7OH6 - chains A and C; structure by electron microscopy, 3.00 A resolution.

== Chain A ==
Name: Probable phospholipid-transporting ATPase DRS2
From: Saccharomyces cerevisiae (strain ATCC 204508 / S288c)
Notes: EC 7.6.2.1
UniProtKB: P39524 (ATC3_YEAST); the construct has insertions or renumbered stretches relative to UniProt, so the offset changes along the chain: 1-1246 = UniProt 1-1246; 1253-1361 = UniProt 1247-1355
Sequence (1465 residues; numbered 1 to 1465; the number before each row is that of its first residue):
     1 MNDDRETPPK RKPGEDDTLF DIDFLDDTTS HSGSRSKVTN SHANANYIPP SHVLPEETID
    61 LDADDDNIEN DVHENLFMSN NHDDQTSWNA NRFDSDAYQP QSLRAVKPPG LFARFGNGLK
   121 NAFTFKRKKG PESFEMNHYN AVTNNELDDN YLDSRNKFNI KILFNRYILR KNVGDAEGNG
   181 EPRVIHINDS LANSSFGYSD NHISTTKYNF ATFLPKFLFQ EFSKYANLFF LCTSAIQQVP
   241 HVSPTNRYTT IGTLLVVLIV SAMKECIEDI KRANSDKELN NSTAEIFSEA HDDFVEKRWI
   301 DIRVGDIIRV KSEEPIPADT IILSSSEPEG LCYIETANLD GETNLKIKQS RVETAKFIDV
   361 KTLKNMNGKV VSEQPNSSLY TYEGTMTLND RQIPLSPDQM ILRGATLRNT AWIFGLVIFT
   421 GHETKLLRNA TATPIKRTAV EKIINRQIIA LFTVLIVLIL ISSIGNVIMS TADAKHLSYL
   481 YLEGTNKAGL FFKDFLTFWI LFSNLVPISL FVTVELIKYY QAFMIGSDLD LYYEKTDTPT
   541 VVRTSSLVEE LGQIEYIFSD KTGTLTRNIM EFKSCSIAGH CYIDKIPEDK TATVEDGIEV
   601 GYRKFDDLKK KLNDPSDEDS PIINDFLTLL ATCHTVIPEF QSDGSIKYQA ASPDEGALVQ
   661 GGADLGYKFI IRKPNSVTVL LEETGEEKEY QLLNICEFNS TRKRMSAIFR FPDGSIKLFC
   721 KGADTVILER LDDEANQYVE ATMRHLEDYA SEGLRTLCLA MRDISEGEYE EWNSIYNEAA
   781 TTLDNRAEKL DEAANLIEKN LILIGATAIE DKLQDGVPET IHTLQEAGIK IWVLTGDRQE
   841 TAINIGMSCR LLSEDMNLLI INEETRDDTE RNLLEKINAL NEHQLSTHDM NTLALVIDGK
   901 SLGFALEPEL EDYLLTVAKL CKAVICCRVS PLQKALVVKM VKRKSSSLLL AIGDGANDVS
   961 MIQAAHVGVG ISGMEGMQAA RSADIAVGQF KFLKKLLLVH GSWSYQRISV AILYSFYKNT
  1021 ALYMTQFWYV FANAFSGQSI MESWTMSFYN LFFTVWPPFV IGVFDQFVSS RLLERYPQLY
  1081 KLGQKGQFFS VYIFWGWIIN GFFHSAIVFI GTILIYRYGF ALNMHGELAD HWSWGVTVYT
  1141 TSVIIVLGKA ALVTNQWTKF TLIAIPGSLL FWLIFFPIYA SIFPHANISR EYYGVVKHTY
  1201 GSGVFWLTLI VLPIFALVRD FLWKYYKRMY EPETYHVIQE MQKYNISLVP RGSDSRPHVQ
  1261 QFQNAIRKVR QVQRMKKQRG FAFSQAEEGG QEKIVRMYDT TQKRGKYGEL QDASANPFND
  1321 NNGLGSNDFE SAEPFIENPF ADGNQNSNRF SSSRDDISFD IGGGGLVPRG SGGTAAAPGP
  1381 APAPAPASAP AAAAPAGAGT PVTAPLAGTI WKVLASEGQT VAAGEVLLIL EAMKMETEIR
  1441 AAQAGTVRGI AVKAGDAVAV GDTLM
Not modelled in the structure: 1-181, 1246-1465
Construct notes: linker (1247-1252); expression tag (1362-1465)
UniProt features mapped onto this chain:
  - region: Q237, Q238 (Involved in phosphatidylserine substrate recognition)
  - active site: D560 (4-aspartylphosphate intermediate)
  - binding site (ATP): D560, K561, T562, E655, F698, S700, K703, K721, R755, T756, T835, G836, D837, R928, K934, N957, D958
  - binding site (Mg(2+)): D560, T562, D954, D958
  - binding site (a 1,2-diacyl-sn-glycero-3-phospho-(1D-myo-inositol 4-phosphate)): K1149, R1219, W1223, K1224, Y1235, H1236
  - site: I508 (Involved in the release of the transported lipid into the cytosolic leaflet)
  - modified residue: S102 (Phosphoserine)
Metal / ion sites: Mg2+: D560, T562, D954
Residues lining bound ligands:
  - Phosphatidylinositol-4-phosphate (2Y5; (2R)-1-{[(R)-hydroxy{[(1R,2R,3R,4R,5S,6R)-2,3,5,6-tetrahydroxy-4-(phosphonooxy)cyclohexyl]oxy}phosphoryl]oxy}-3-(octadecanoyloxy)propan-2-yl (5Z,8Z,11Z,14Z)-icosa-5,8,11,14-tetraenoate): W1028, G1096, I1099, N1100, F1103, A1106, I1110, K1149, F1215, R1219, W1223, K1224, K1227, Y1235, H1236
  - tetrafluoroaluminate: G341, E342, D560, K561, T562, G563, L834, T835, G836, D837, K934, D954, N957
  - Q3G (O-[(R)-[(2S)-2-(hexadecanoyloxy)-3-(octadecanoyloxy)propoxy](hydroxy)phosphoryl]-D-serine): Q237, T245, T249, T250, T253, N504, P507, I508, S509, V512, T513, L516, S1047, N1050, L1051, F1052, V1055, W1056, F1059, F1171

== Chain C ==
Name: Cell division control protein 50
From: Saccharomyces cerevisiae (strain ATCC 204508 / S288c)
UniProtKB: P25656 (CDC50_YEAST); numbering as in UniProt (aligned over 1-391)
Sequence (413 residues; numbered 1 to 413; the number before each row is that of its first residue):
     1 MVSLFKRGKA PPLTKEGPTS KKPPNTAFRQ QRLKAWQPIL SPQSVLPLLI FVACIFTPIG
    61 IGLIVSATKV QDLTIDYSHC DTKASTTAFE DIPKKYIKYH FKSKVENKPQ WRLTENENGE
   121 QSCELQFEIP NDIKKSIFIY YKITNFYQNH RRYVQSFDTK QILGEPIKKD DLDTSCSPIR
   181 SREDKIIYPC GLIANSMFND TFSQVLSGID DTEDYNLTNK HISWSIDRHR FKTTKYNASD
   241 IVPPPNWMKK YPDGYTDENL PDIHTWEEFQ VWMRTAAFPK FYKLTLKNES ASLPKGKYQM
   301 NIELNYPISL FGGTKSFVLT TNGAIGGRNM SLGVLYLIVA GLCALFGIIF LVKLIFQPRA
   361 MGDHTYLNFD DEENEDYEDV HAENTTLREI LGGGGLVPRG SGGHHHHHHH HHH
Not modelled in the structure: 1-18, 369-413
Construct notes: expression tag (392-413)
Disulfides: C80-C123, C176-C190
Covalent attachments: N-acetylglucosamine (NAG) linked to N199, N216, N288

== How chain A and chain C interact ==
Pairs across the interface (148; chain A residue first):
  H241(A) with R151(C), hydrogen bond (backbone-side chain)
  M469(A) with Y147(C)
  K475(A) with L310(C)
  H476(A) with L310(C); F311(C), hydrogen bond (side chain-backbone); G312(C), hydrogen bond (side chain-backbone)
  L477(A) with Y147(C), hydrophobic
  S478(A) with L310(C), hydrogen bond (side chain-backbone)
  Y479(A) with F146(C), hydrophobic; Y147(C), hydrogen bond (side chain-backbone); L192(C)
  L480(A) with H150(C); R152(C); Y153(C), hydrophobic; L192(C)
  Y481(A) with R152(C); I179(C), hydrophobic; L192(C), hydrophobic; N195(C), hydrogen bond; N246(C), hydrogen bond
  E483(A) with R152(C), salt bridge
  T497(A) with R151(C)
  Y520(A) with F28(C)
  F523(A) with R29(C)
  M524(A) with F28(C), hydrophobic
  S527(A) with P23(C); R29(C), hydrogen bond; Q30(C)
  D528(A) with Q30(C)
  L529(A) with P23(C); N25(C); Q30(C), hydrogen bond (backbone-side chain)
  Y532(A) with T19(C); K22(C)
  D537(A) with T19(C), hydrogen bond (side chain-backbone); S20(C), hydrogen bond (side chain-backbone); K21(C)
  P539(A) with K21(C)
  H1000(A) with Q31(C)
  R1007(A) with Q31(C), hydrogen bond
  Y1029(A) with N149(C), hydrogen bond; A277(C), hydrogen bond (side chain-backbone)
  A1032(A) with N149(C), hydrogen bond (backbone-side chain); P279(C)
  N1033(A) with N149(C); H150(C)
  A1034(A) with Y147(C), hydrophobic
  S1036(A) with H150(C); R151(C)
  G1037(A) with R151(C)
  Q1038(A) with N149(C)
  F1064(A) with F28(C), hydrophobic
  Q1066(A) with Q31(C), hydrogen bond (side chain-backbone)
  Y1076(A) with N368(C)
  Q1078(A) with N368(C)
  I1113(A) with F278(C), hydrophobic
  L1114(A) with N329(C), hydrogen bond (backbone-side chain); S331(C), hydrogen bond (backbone-side chain)
  I1115(A) with N329(C), hydrogen bond (backbone-side chain); S331(C); L332(C), hydrophobic
  Y1116(A) with F278(C)
  R1117(A) with F278(C); K280(C); N329(C)
  Y1118(A) with K142(C), hydrogen bond; K280(C); Y282(C), hydrogen bond (backbone-backbone)
  F1120(A) with Y140(C); T320(C); T321(C); N322(C); G326(C); G327(C)
  A1121(A) with I325(C)
  L1122(A) with G326(C)
  N1123(A) with N322(C), hydrogen bond; G323(C), hydrogen bond (side chain-backbone)
  H1125(A) with F138(C); E289(C), salt bridge
  G1126(A) with F138(C); Y140(C), hydrogen bond (backbone-side chain); L284(C); N322(C)
  E1127(A) with I222(C)
  L1128(A) with Y140(C), hydrophobic; W224(C), hydrogen bond (backbone-side chain); Y282(C)
  D1130(A) with W224(C); R274(C), salt bridge; T275(C); A277(C)
  H1131(A) with T275(C); A277(C)
  W1134(A) with A277(C), hydrophobic; F278(C)
  N1155(A) with Q37(C); P38(C)
  Q1156(A) with A35(C)
  W1157(A) with A35(C); W36(C), hydrogen bond (backbone-backbone); P38(C)
  T1158(A) with K34(C); A35(C)
  F1160(A) with F28(C), hydrophobic
  R1190(A) with T159(C)
  Y1193(A) with I226(C); R230(C)
  G1194(A) with W224(C)
  H1198(A) with W224(C), hydrogen bond
  L1207(A) with L63(C), hydrophobic; L332(C), hydrophobic; Y336(C), hydrogen bond (backbone-side chain)
  I1210(A) with Y336(C)
  V1211(A) with Y336(C), hydrophobic
  I1214(A) with F56(C), hydrophobic; V339(C), hydrophobic
  F1215(A) with I338(C), hydrophobic; V339(C), hydrophobic
  F1221(A) with V45(C), hydrophobic
  L1222(A) with F346(C), hydrophobic; F350(C), hydrophobic
  K1224(A) with L40(C)
  Y1225(A) with L40(C); S41(C); P42(C); V45(C), hydrophobic; F350(C), hydrophobic
  R1228(A) with I39(C); L40(C), hydrogen bond (side chain-backbone)
  M1229(A) with P42(C); R359(C), hydrogen bond (backbone-side chain); M361(C)
  Y1230(A) with K353(C); L354(C); R359(C)
  P1232(A) with R359(C); M361(C), hydrophobic
  T1234(A) with L367(C); N368(C)
  V1237(A) with T365(C)
  Q1239(A) with Q37(C)
  E1240(A) with M361(C)
  M1241(A) with D363(C); Y366(C), hydrophobic
  Q1242(A) with Q37(C)
  K1243(A) with Q37(C), hydrogen bond (side chain-backbone)
  N1245(A) with D363(C), hydrogen bond
Also at the interface, not in a pair above, chain A (93 interface residues in all): L482, T538, W1003, V1063, L1079, M1124, A1129, W1132, K1197, T1208, L1212, V1218, Y1244
Also at the interface, not in a pair above, chain C (96 interface residues in all): P24, L33, L48, L49, V154, P178, S196, S223, S225, P245, A276, F281, K283, K287, A324, L335, C343, Q357, H364

== Summary ==
Chain A and chain C form an interface of 93 and 96 residues respectively, with 32 hydrogen bonds and 3 salt
bridges. Polar contacts include E483(A)-R152(C), H1125(A)-E289(C) and D1130(A)-R274(C). Chain A binds
Phosphatidylinositol-4-phosphate, tetrafluoroaluminate and compound Q3G. Covalently linked
N-acetylglucosamine: at N199(C), N216(C) and N288(C).
Here chain A is Probable phospholipid-transporting ATPase DRS2 and chain C is Cell division control protein
50, both from Saccharomyces cerevisiae (strain ATCC 204508 / S288c). Entry 7OH6 (Cryo-EM structure of
Drs2p-Cdc50p in the [PS]E2-AlFx state) was determined by electron microscopy (same publication as 7OH4, 7OH5
and 7OH7).
